4JFV - chain A; structure by X-ray diffraction, 1.88 A resolution.

== Chain A ==
Molecule: alpha-L-fucosidase
Source organism: Bacteroides thetaiotaomicron
UniProt: Q8A3I4 (Q8A3I4_BACTN); numbering as in UniProt (aligned over 35-484)
Sequence (450 residues; each row starts with the number of its first residue):
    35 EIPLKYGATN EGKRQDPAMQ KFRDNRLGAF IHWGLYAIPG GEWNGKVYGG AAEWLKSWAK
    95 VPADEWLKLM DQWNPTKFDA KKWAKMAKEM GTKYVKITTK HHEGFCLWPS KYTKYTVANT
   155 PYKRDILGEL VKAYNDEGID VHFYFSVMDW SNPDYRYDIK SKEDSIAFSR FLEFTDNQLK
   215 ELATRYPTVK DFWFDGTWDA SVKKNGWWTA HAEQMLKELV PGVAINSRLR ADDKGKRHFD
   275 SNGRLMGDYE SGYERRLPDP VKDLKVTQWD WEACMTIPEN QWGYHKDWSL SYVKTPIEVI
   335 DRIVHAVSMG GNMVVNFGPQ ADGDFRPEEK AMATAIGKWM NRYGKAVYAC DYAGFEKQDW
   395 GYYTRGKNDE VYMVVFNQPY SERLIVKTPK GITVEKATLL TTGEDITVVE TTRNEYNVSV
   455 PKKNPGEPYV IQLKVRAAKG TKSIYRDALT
Not modelled in the structure: 474-484
Ligand contacts: H57 ((3alpha)-[({2-[(2S,3S,4R,5S)-3,4-dihydroxy-5-methylpyrrolidin-2-yl]ethyl}amino)methyl]ferrocene): His-66, Glu-87, Trp-88, His-135, His-136, Tyr-178, Trp-227, Asp-229, Trp-232, Arg-262, Glu-288, Trp-316

== In short ==
Chain A binds compound H57.
Chain A is alpha-L-fucosidase (Bacteroides thetaiotaomicron); the structure, Crystal structure of a bacterial
fucosidase with iminosugar inhibitor
(2S,3S,4R,5S)-2-[N-(methylferrocene)]aminoethyl-5-methylpyrrolidine-3,4-diol, was determined by X-ray
diffraction (same publication as 4JFS, 4JFT, 4JFU and 4JFW).
